PDB entry 6SDC | X-ray diffraction, 1.67 A resolution | chain A

== Chain A ==
Protein: Hepatocyte growth factor receptor
From: Homo sapiens
Notes: EC 2.7.10.1
Reference sequence: P08581 (MET_HUMAN); numbering as in UniProt (aligned over 1038-1346)
Chain sequence (309 residues; row label = number of the first residue in the row):
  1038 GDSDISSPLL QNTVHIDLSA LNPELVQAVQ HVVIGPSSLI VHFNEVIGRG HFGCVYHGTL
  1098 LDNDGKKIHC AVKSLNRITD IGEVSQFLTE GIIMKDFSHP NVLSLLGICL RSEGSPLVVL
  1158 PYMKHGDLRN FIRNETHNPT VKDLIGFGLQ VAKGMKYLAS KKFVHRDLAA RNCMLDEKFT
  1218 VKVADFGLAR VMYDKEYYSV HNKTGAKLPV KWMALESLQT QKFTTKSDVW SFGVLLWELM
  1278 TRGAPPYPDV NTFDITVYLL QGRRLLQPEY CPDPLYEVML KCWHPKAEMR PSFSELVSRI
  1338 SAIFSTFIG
Disordered / not traced: 1038-1051, 1099-1100, 1172-1173, 1238-1242
Sequence notes: engineered mutation Val-1228 (Asp in P08581)
UniProt features mapped onto this chain:
  - active site: Asp-1204 (Proton acceptor)
  - binding site (ATP): Ile-1084 to Val-1092, Lys-1110
  - modified residue: Tyr-1230 (Phosphotyrosine), Tyr-1234 (Phosphotyrosine), Tyr-1235 (Phosphotyrosine), Thr-1289 (Phosphothreonine)
  - natural variant: Val-1092 (V1092I: In RCCP), His-1094 (H1094L: In RCCP; H1094R: In RCCP; H1094Y: In RCCP), His-1106 (H1106D: In RCCP), Met-1131 (M1131T: In RCCP), Thr-1173 (T1173I: In HCC), Val-1188 (V1188L: In RCCP), Leu-1195 (L1195V: In RCCP), Val-1220 (V1220I: In RCCP), Tyr-1230 (Y1230C: In RCCP; Y1230D: In RCCP; Y1230H: In RCCP), Tyr-1234 (Y1234C: In DA11), Lys-1244 (K1244R: In HCC), Met-1250 (M1250I: In HCC; M1250T: In RCCP), 1 further natural variant entry in UniProt
  - mutagenesis: Tyr-1234 (Y1234F: Complete loss of kinase activity and of ligand-induced ubiquitination. Alters interaction with PTPN1 and PTPN2. Loss of interaction with PTPN1 and PTPN2; when associated with F-1235), Tyr-1235 (Y1235F: Complete loss of kinase activity. Alters interaction with PTPN1 and PTPN2. Loss of interaction with PTPN1 and PTPN2; when associated with F-1234), Tyr-1313 (Y1313F: No effect on ligand-induced CBL-mediated ubiquitination; when associated with F-1349, F-1356 and F-1365)
Ligand contacts: 88Z (N-(3-fluoro-4-{[6-methoxy-7-(3-morpholin-4-ylpropoxy)quinolin-4-yl]oxy}phenyl)-N'-(4-fluorophenyl)cyclopropane-1,1-dicarboxamide): Ile-1084, Val-1092, Ala-1108, Lys-1110, Glu-1127, Gly-1128, Met-1131, Phe-1134, Val-1139, Leu-1140, Leu-1157, Pro-1158, Tyr-1159, Met-1160, Lys-1161, His-1162, Gly-1163, Asn-1171, Leu-1195, Phe-1200, His-1202, Met-1211, Val-1220, Ala-1221, Asp-1222, Phe-1223, Ala-1226, Tyr-1230
Reported in the primary citation:
  - binding site for 88Z: Met-1160
  - conformationally variable residues (order/disorder transition): Val-1228 to Tyr-1235
  - post-translational modification sites: Tyr-1234, Tyr-1235

== In short ==
Chain A binds compound 88Z. From UniProt: active-site residue Asp-1204, 10 ATP-binding residues and 3
mutagenesis sites. The paper reports a binding site for 88Z at Met-1160; modification sites Tyr-1234 and
Tyr-1235.
Chain A is Hepatocyte growth factor receptor (Homo sapiens); the structure, Crystal structure of D1228V cMET
bound by foretinib, was determined by X-ray diffraction (same publication as 6SD9, 6SDD and 6SDE).
